PDB entry 6Y9Y | electron microscopy, 6.10 A resolution (low resolution: residue-level contacts below are approximate; hydrogen-bond / salt-bridge calls are withheld) | chains J and k of the 13 polymer chains in the assembly

Chain J:
Name: Peptidyl-prolyl cis-trans isomerase A
Source organism: Homo sapiens
Notes: EC 5.2.1.8
UniProtKB: P62937 (PPIA_HUMAN); residue numbers follow UniProt; this construct covers 2-165
Amino-acid sequence (164 residues; numbered 2 to 165; the number before each row is that of its first residue):
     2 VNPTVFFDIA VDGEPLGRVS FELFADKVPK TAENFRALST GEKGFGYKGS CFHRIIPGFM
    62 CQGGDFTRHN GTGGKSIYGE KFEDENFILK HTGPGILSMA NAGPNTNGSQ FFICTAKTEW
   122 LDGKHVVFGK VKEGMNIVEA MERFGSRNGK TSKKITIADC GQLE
Curated features (UniProtKB/Swiss-Prot):
  - modified residue: Val-2 (N-acetylvaline), Lys-28 (N6-acetyllysine), Lys-44 (N6-acetyllysine), Lys-76 (N6-acetyllysine), Ser-77 (Phosphoserine), Lys-82 (N6-acetyllysine), Thr-93 (Phosphothreonine), Lys-125 (N6-acetyllysine), Lys-131 (N6-acetyllysine), Lys-133 (N6-acetyllysine)
  - glycosylation: Asn-108 (N-linked (GlcNAc...) asparagine)
  - cross-link (Glycyl lysine isopeptide (Lys-Gly)): Lys-28 (interchain with G-Cter in SUMO2), Lys-82 (interchain with G-Cter in SUMO2)
  - mutagenesis: Arg-55 (R55A: Loss of peptidyl-prolyl cis-trans isomerase activity. No loss of its interaction with BSG/CD147 or its ability to induce leukocyte chemotaxis. No effect on its interaction with MAP3K5/ASK1 ...), Phe-60 (F60A: Loss of ability to stimulate MAPK/ERK phosphorylation), Arg-69 (R69A: No effect on peptidyl-prolyl cis-trans isomerase activity. Reduced interaction with BSG/CD147 and ability to induce leukocyte chemotaxis), His-70 (H70A: No effect on peptidyl-prolyl cis-trans isomerase activity. Reduced interaction with BSG/CD147 and ability to induce leukocyte chemotaxis), Thr-107 (T107A: No effect on peptidyl-prolyl cis-trans isomerase activity. Reduced interaction with BSG/CD147 and ability to induce leukocyte chemotaxis), Phe-113 (F113A: Reduced ability to stimulate MAPK/ERK phosphorylation), Trp-121 (W121A: 200-fold decrease of sensitivity to CsA. Reduced ability to stimulate MAPK/ERK phosphorylation; W121E: Loss of peptidyl-prolyl cis-trans isomerase activity ...), Lys-125 (K125Q: Acetylation-mimetic mutant; no effect on its interaction with TARDBP; K125R: Loss of acetylation and interaction with TARDBP), His-126 (H126A: Loss of peptidyl-prolyl cis-trans isomerase activity and interaction with HCV NS5A. Loss of ability to stimulate MAPK/ERK phosphorylation)

Chain k:
Name: Gag-Pol polyprotein
Source organism: Human immunodeficiency virus 1
Notes: EC 3.4.23.16, 2.7.7.49, 2.7.7.7, 3.1.26.13, 3.1.13.2, 2.7.7.-, 3.1.-.-
UniProtKB: P0C6F2 (POL_HV1LW); residues 1-220 here correspond to UniProt positions 133-352 (UniProt number = residue number + 132)
Amino-acid sequence (220 residues; row label = number of the first residue in the row):
     1 PIVQNIQGQM VHQAISPRTL NAWVKVVEEK AFSPEVIPMF SALSEGATPQ DLNTMLNTVG
    61 GHQAAMQMLK ETINEEAAEW DRVHPVHAGP IAPGQMREPR GSDIAGTTST LQEQIGWMTN
   121 NPPIPVGEIY KRWIILGLNK IVRMYSPTSI LDIRQGPKEP FRDYVDRFYK TLRAEQASQE
   181 VKNWMTETLL VQNANPDCKT ILKALGPAAT LEEMMTACQG
Cystine bridges: Cys-198/Cys-218
Curated features (UniProtKB/Swiss-Prot):
  - region: Asn-57 to Gln-95 (Interaction with human PPIA/CYPA and NUP153)
  - site: Gly-89, Pro-90 (Cis/trans isomerization of proline peptide bond)

Chain J / chain k interface:
Residue-residue contacts - 11 pairs, chain J then chain k:
  Thr-41(J) with Pro-122(k)
  Gly-42(J) with Pro-122(k); Pro-123(k)
  Glu-43(J) with Pro-122(k); Pro-123(k); Pro-125(k)
  Lys-44(J) with Pro-125(k)
  Gly-45(J) with Pro-123(k); Ile-124(k); Pro-125(k)
  Lys-76(J) with His-84(k)

In short:
6 residues of chain J face 5 of chain k across their interface. Curated annotation (UniProt) lists 9
mutagenesis sites on chain J.
Chain J is Peptidyl-prolyl cis-trans isomerase A (Homo sapiens) and chain k is Gag-Pol polyprotein (Human
immunodeficiency virus 1); the structure, Structure of the native full-length HIV-1 capsid protein in complex
with Cyclophilin A from helical assembly ..., was determined by electron microscopy together with 6Y9V, 6Y9W,
6Y9X, 6Y9Z and 6ZDJ from the same study.
